Entry 4LZ5 (X-ray diffraction, 1.50 A resolution); this record covers chains A and C.

# Chain A (and C)
Protein: Glutamate receptor 2
From: Rattus norvegicus
Notes: chain C of this document is another copy of the same molecule, construct and numbering; everything in this record applies to it too
UniProtKB: P19491 (GRIA2_RAT); residues 383-775 here correspond to UniProt positions 404-796 (UniProt number = residue number + 21)
Sequence (275 residues; row label = number of the first residue in the row; note: 123 numbers in that range are skipped by the numbering (no residue carries them; nothing is unmodelled there)):
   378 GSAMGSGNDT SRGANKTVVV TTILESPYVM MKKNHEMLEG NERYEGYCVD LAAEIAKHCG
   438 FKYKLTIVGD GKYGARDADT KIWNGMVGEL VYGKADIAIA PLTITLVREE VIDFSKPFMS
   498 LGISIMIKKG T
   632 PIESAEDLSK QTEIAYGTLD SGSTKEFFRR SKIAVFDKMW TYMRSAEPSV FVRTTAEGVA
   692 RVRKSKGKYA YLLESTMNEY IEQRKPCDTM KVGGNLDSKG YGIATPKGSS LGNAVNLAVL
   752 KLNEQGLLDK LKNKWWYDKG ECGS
Disordered / not traced: 378-392, 774-775 (chain C: 378-393, 774-775)
Disulfide bonds: Cys718-Cys773
Differences from the reference sequence: expression tag (378-382); engineered mutation Arg389 (Gly410 in P19491), Gly390 (Leu411 in P19491), Ala391 (Glu412 in P19491); linker (507-508)
Metal / ion sites: Zn2+: Glu431, His435 (shared with 1 residue of chain B)
Ligand contacts:
  - glutamate (1YV; N-[(2R)-2-(4'-cyanobiphenyl-4-yl)propyl]propane-2-sulfonamide): Ile481, Lys493, Pro494, Phe495, Met496, Ser497, Ser729, Lys730, Gly731, Val750, Leu751, Asn754, Leu759
  - glutamic acid (GLU): Tyr450, Pro478, Leu479, Thr480, Arg485, Leu650, Gly653, Ser654, Thr655, Leu704, Glu705, Met708, Tyr732
Swiss-Prot annotation at these positions:
  - binding site (L-glutamate): Pro478, Thr480, Arg485, Ser654, Thr655, Glu705
  - site: Arg453 (Interaction with the cone snail toxin Con-ikot-ikot), Ile633 (Crucial to convey clamshell closure to channel opening), Arg660 (Interaction with the cone snail toxin Con-ikot-ikot), Lys752 (Interaction with the cone snail toxin Con-ikot-ikot)
  - glycosylation (N-linked (GlcNAc...) asparagine): Asn385, Asn392
  - modified residue (Phosphoserine): Ser662, Ser696

# Interface between chain A and chain C
Pairs across the interface (24; chain A residue first):
  Ile481(A) - Leu751(C)  hydrophobic
  Thr482(A) - Glu755(C)
  Leu483(A) - Leu748(C)  hydrophobic
  Leu483(A) - Lys752(C)
  Leu483(A) - Glu755(C)  hydrogen bond (backbone-side chain)
  Glu486(A) - Lys493(C)  salt bridge
  Glu486(A) - Asn747(C)  hydrogen bond
  Glu486(A) - Leu748(C)
  Glu486(A) - Leu751(C)
  Phe491(A) - Lys493(C)  hydrogen bond (backbone-side chain)
  Ser492(A) - Lys493(C)
  Lys493(A) - Glu486(C)  salt bridge
  Lys493(A) - Phe491(C)  hydrogen bond (side chain-backbone)
  Lys493(A) - Ser492(C)
  Pro494(A) - Pro494(C)
  Ser729(A) - Asn754(C)  hydrogen bond (backbone-side chain)
  Asn747(A) - Glu486(C)  hydrogen bond
  Leu748(A) - Leu483(C)  hydrophobic
  Leu751(A) - Ile481(C)  hydrophobic
  Leu751(A) - Glu486(C)
  Asn754(A) - Ser729(C)  hydrogen bond (side chain-backbone)
  Glu755(A) - Thr482(C)
  Glu755(A) - Leu483(C)  hydrogen bond (side chain-backbone)
  Gln756(A) - Lys663(C)  hydrogen bond
Also at the interface, not in a pair above, chain A (18 interface residues in all): Asp728, Lys730, Lys752
Also at the interface, not in a pair above, chain C (18 interface residues in all): Lys730, Asp760

# In short
Chain A and chain C each contribute 18 residues to their interface; the contacts include 9 hydrogen bonds and
2 salt bridges. Polar pairs include Glu486(A)-Lys493(C), Leu483(A)-Glu755(C) and Glu486(A)-Asn747(C). Chain A
binds glutamic acid and glutamate. From UniProt: 6 L-glutamate-binding residues on chain A.
Chain A and chain C are both Glutamate receptor 2 (Rattus norvegicus); the structure, Crystal structures of
GLuR2 ligand-binding-domain in complex with glutamate and positive allosteric modulators, was determined by
X-ray diffraction, deposited together with 4LZ7 and 4LZ8.
